5S9R - chain A; structure by X-ray diffraction, 1.85 A resolution.

# Chain A
Molecule: Bromodomain-containing protein 4
Source organism: Homo sapiens
UniProt: O60885 (BRD4_HUMAN); residues 44-168 here = UniProt positions 44-168
Amino-acid sequence (128 residues; numbered 41 to 168; the number before each row is that of its first residue):
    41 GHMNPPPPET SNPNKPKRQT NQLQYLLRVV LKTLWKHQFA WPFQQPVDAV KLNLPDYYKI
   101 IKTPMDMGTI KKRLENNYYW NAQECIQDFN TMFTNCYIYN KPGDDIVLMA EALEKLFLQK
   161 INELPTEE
Unresolved in the structure: 167-168
Differences from the reference sequence: expression tag (41-43)
Swiss-Prot annotation at these positions:
  - site: Asn140 (Acetylated histone binding)
  - cross-link: Lys99 (Glycyl lysine isopeptide (Lys-Gly) (interchain with G-Cter in SUMO2))
Residues lining bound ligands: YWA (2-{3-(1,4-dimethyl-1H-1,2,3-triazol-5-yl)-5-[(S)-(oxan-4-yl)(phenyl)methyl]-5H-pyrido[3,2-b]indol-7-yl}propan-2-ol): Trp81, Pro82, Phe83, Gln85, Val87, Leu92, Leu94, Tyr97, Cys136, Tyr139, Asn140, Asp145, Ile146, Met149

# In short
Ligands of chain A: compound YWA.
Chain A is Bromodomain-containing protein 4 (Homo sapiens); the structure, CRYSTAL STRUCTURE OF THE FIRST
BROMODOMAIN OF HUMAN BRD4 IN COMPLEX WITH BMS-986158,
2-{3-(1,4-dimethyl-1H-1,2,3-triazol-5-yl)-5-[(S)-(oxan-4-yl)(phenyl)methyl]-5H-pyrido[3,2-b]indol-7-yl}propan-2-ol,
was determined by X-ray diffraction (same publication as 5S9O, 5S9P and 5S9Q).
